Entry 7Y22 (electron microscopy, 4.00 A resolution); this record covers chains e and g of the 8 polymer chains in the assembly.

[Chain e (and g)]
Molecule: tail adaptor protein
From: Klebsiella phage Kp7
Notes: chain g of this document is another copy of the same molecule, construct and numbering; everything in this record applies to it too
Amino-acid sequence (328 residues; numbered 1 to 328; the number before each row is that of its first residue):
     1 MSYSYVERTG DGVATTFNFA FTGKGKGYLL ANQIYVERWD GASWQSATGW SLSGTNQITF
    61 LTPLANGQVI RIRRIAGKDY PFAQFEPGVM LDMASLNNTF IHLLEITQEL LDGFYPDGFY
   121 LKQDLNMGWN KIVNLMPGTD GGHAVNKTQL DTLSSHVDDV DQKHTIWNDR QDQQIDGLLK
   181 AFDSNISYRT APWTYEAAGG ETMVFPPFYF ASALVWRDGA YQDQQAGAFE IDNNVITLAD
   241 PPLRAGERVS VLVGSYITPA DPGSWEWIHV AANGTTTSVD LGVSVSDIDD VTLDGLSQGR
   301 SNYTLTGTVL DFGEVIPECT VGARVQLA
Unresolved in the structure: 1-2, 175-328

[How chain e and chain g interact]
Residue-residue contacts (99; chain e residue first):
  Tyr3(e) - Lys78(g)  hydrogen bond
  Tyr5(e) - Tyr120(g)  hydrogen bond
  Glu7(e) - Tyr120(g)  hydrogen bond
  Thr22(e) - Asp79(g)
  Lys24(e) - Tyr80(g)
  Trp44(e) - Lys122(g)  hydrogen bond (side chain-backbone)
  Met93(e) - Phe85(g)  hydrophobic
  Met93(e) - Glu86(g)
  Met93(e) - Pro87(g)
  Asn97(e) - Gln84(g)
  Asn97(e) - Phe85(g)  hydrogen bond (side chain-backbone)
  Phe100(e) - Thr99(g)
  Phe100(e) - Phe100(g)  hydrophobic
  Phe100(e) - Leu103(g)  hydrophobic
  Leu103(e) - Leu103(g)  hydrophobic
  Leu104(e) - Lys78(g)
  Leu104(e) - Asp79(g)
  Leu104(e) - Tyr80(g)
  Leu104(e) - Pro81(g)
  Leu104(e) - Leu103(g)  hydrophobic
  Gln108(e) - Lys78(g)
  Gln108(e) - Asp79(g)
  Leu110(e) - Leu110(g)  hydrophobic
  Leu111(e) - Leu110(g)  hydrophobic
  Leu111(e) - Pro116(g)  hydrophobic
  Leu111(e) - Phe119(g)
  Asp112(e) - Phe119(g)
  Asp112(e) - Tyr120(g)
  Asp112(e) - Lys122(g)  hydrogen bond (backbone-side chain)
  Gly113(e) - Phe119(g)
  Gly113(e) - Lys122(g)
  Gly113(e) - Gln123(g)
  Phe114(e) - Lys122(g)
  Phe114(e) - Gln123(g)
  Tyr115(e) - Tyr115(g)
  Tyr115(e) - Gln123(g)  hydrogen bond (backbone-side chain)
  Phe119(e) - Asn126(g)
  Tyr120(e) - Asn126(g)
  Leu121(e) - Leu125(g)  hydrophobic
  Leu121(e) - Asn126(g)  hydrogen bond (backbone-backbone)
  Leu121(e) - Met127(g)
  Leu121(e) - Asn130(g)
  Lys122(e) - Asn130(g)  hydrogen bond (backbone-side chain)
  Gln123(e) - Asn130(g)
  Asp124(e) - Lys131(g)
  Asp124(e) - Val133(g)
  Leu125(e) - Met127(g)  hydrophobic
  Leu125(e) - Lys131(g)
  Leu125(e) - Ile132(g)  hydrophobic
  Leu125(e) - Val133(g)
  Asn126(e) - Val133(g)
  Asn126(e) - Asn134(g)  hydrogen bond
  Met127(e) - Ile132(g)  hydrophobic
  Met127(e) - Val133(g)
  Met127(e) - Asn134(g)
  Gly128(e) - Asn134(g)
  Trp129(e) - Asn134(g)  hydrogen bond (backbone-backbone)
  Trp129(e) - Met136(g)
  Asn130(e) - Leu135(g)
  Asn130(e) - Met136(g)
  Lys131(e) - Leu135(g)
  Lys131(e) - Met136(g)  hydrogen bond (side chain-backbone)
  Lys131(e) - Pro137(g)  hydrogen bond (side chain-backbone)
  Ile132(e) - Leu135(g)  hydrophobic
  Ile132(e) - His143(g)
  Ile132(e) - Ala144(g)  hydrogen bond (backbone-backbone)
  Val133(e) - Gly142(g)
  Val133(e) - His143(g)
  Asn134(e) - Gly142(g)  hydrogen bond (backbone-backbone)
  Leu135(e) - Gly142(g)  hydrogen bond (backbone-backbone)
  Val145(e) - Val145(g)
  Asn146(e) - Gly141(g)
  Asn146(e) - His143(g)
  Asn146(e) - Val145(g)
  Lys147(e) - Gly138(g)  hydrogen bond (side chain-backbone)
  Lys147(e) - Thr139(g)  hydrogen bond (side chain-backbone)
  Lys147(e) - Asp140(g)
  Lys147(e) - Gly141(g)
  Lys147(e) - His143(g)
  Lys147(e) - Val145(g)
  Thr148(e) - Gly141(g)  hydrogen bond (side chain-backbone)
  Leu150(e) - Gln149(g)
  Leu150(e) - Leu153(g)  hydrophobic
  Leu153(e) - Leu153(g)  hydrophobic
  Ser154(e) - Leu153(g)
  Val157(e) - Val157(g)  hydrophobic
  Asp161(e) - Val160(g)
  His164(e) - Lys163(g)
  His164(e) - His164(g)  hydrogen bond
  His164(e) - Trp167(g)
  Thr165(e) - Lys163(g)
  Thr165(e) - Trp167(g)
  Trp167(e) - Gln171(g)
  Asn168(e) - Trp167(g)  hydrogen bond (side chain-backbone)
  Asn168(e) - Arg170(g)  hydrogen bond
  Asn168(e) - Gln171(g)  hydrogen bond
  Asp169(e) - Trp167(g)
  Gln171(e) - Gln171(g)
  Asp172(e) - Arg170(g)  salt bridge
Interface residues without a listed pair, chain e (55 interface residues in all): Gly23, Leu96, Ile101, Asp158
Interface residues without a listed pair, chain g (51 interface residues in all): Ala83, Leu121, Gly128, His156, Asn168

[Summary]
The interface between chain e and chain g involves 55 residues on one side and 51 on the other, with 23
hydrogen bonds and 1 salt bridge. Polar contacts include Asp172(e)-Arg170(g), Tyr3(e)-Lys78(g) and
Tyr5(e)-Tyr120(g).
Chain e and chain g are both tail adaptor protein (Klebsiella phage Kp7); the structure, CryoEM structure of
Klebsiella phage Kp7 tail complex applied with C6 symmetry, was determined by electron microscopy.
